Entry 7QOI (electron microscopy, 3.62 A resolution); this record covers chains CC and FI of the 140 polymer chains in the assembly.

== Chain CC ==
Protein: Major capsid protein gp32
Organism: Bacteroides phage crAss001
UniProt: A0A385DVU6 (A0A385DVU6_9CAUD); residues 1-504 here = UniProt positions 1-504
Sequence (504 residues; each row starts with the number of its first residue):
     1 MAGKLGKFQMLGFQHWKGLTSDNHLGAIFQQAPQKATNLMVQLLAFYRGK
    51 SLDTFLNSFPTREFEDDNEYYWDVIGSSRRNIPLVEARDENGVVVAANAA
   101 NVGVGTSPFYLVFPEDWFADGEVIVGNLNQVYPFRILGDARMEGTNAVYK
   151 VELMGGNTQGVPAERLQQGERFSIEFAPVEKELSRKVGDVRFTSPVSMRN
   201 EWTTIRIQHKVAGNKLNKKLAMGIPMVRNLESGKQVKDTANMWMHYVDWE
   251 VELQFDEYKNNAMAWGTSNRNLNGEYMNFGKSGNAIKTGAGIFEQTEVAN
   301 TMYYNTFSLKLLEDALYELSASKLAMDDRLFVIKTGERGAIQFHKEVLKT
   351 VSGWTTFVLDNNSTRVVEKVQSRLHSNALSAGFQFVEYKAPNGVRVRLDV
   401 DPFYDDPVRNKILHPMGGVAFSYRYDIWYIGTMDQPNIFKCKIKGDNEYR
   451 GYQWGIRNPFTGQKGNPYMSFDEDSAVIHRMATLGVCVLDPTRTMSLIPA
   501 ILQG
Disordered / not traced: 1

== Chain FI ==
Protein: Portal protein gp20
Organism: Bacteroides phage crAss001
UniProt: A0A385DT68 (A0A385DT68_9CAUD); residue numbers follow UniProt; this construct covers 1-806
Sequence (806 residues; each row starts with the number of its first residue):
     1 MADFLNFPRQMLPFSKKTKQWRKDCLLWANQKTFFNYSLVRKSVIHKKIN
    51 YDLLNGRLHMSDLELVLNPDGIKAAYIPDRLQHYPIMNSKLNVLRGEESK
   101 RVFDFKVVVTNPNAISEIEDNKKNELLQRLQEMITDTSISEDEYNIKLEK
   151 LNDYYTYEWQDIREVRANELLNHYIKEYDIPLIFNNGFMDAMTCGEEIYQ
   201 CDIVGGEPVIERVNPLKIRIFKSGYSNKVEDADMIILEDYWSPGRVIDTY
   251 YDVLSPKDIKYIETMPDYIGQGAVDQMDNIDERYGFVNQNMIGDEITVRD
   301 GTYFFDPANLFTEGIANSLLPYDLAGNLRVLRLYWKSKRKILKVKSYDPE
   351 TGEEEWNFYPENYVVNKEAGEEVQSFWVNEAWEGTMIGNEIFVNMRPRLI
   401 QYNRLNNPSRCHFGIVGSIYNLNDSRPFSLVDMMKPYNYLYDAIHDRLNK
   451 AIASNWGSILELDLSKVPKGWDVGKWMYYARVNHIAVIDSFKEGTIGAST
   501 GKLAGALNNAGKGMIETNIGNYIQQQINLLEFIKMEMADVAGISKQREGQ
   551 ISQRETVGGVERATLQSSHITEWLFTIHDDVKKRALECFLETAKVALKGR
   601 NKKFQYILSDTSTRVMEIDGDEFAEADYGLVVDNSNGTQELQQKLDTLAQ
   651 AALQTQTLSFSTITKLYTSSSLAEKQRLIEKDEKQIRERQAQAQKEQLEA
   701 QQQIAAMQQQQKEAELLQKEEANIRDNQTKIIIAQIQSEGGPDEEDGIMI
   751 DDYSPEAKANLAEKIREFDEKLKLDKDKLKLDKKKAETDASIKRQALRKK
   801 SSTTNK
Disordered / not traced: 1-2, 68-71, 274-286, 307-318, 550-563, 740-806
Disulfides: C201-C588
Metal / ion sites: Mg2+ site 1: A114, E119, Q160 (shared with 1 residue of chain FJ); Mg2+ site 2: Y606 (shared with 3 residues of chain FH)

== Interface between chain CC and chain FI ==
Residue-residue contacts (65; chain CC residue first):
  P60(CC) - I269(FI)  hydrophobic
  T61(CC) - Y268(FI)
  T61(CC) - I269(FI)  hydrogen bond (backbone-backbone)
  R62(CC) - I269(FI)
  R62(CC) - G270(FI)
  R62(CC) - Q271(FI)
  E63(CC) - G270(FI)
  E63(CC) - Q271(FI)
  E65(CC) - Q271(FI)  hydrogen bond
  E65(CC) - A273(FI)
  D67(CC) - D300(FI)
  R206(CC) - D294(FI)  hydrogen bond (side chain-backbone)
  R206(CC) - I296(FI)
  P436(CC) - I269(FI)  hydrophobic
  K442(CC) - Y268(FI)
  I443(CC) - D300(FI)
  I443(CC) - G301(FI)
  K444(CC) - Q271(FI)
  D446(CC) - G301(FI)
  D446(CC) - Y303(FI)  hydrogen bond
  N447(CC) - Y303(FI)
  N447(CC) - P321(FI)
  N447(CC) - L324(FI)
  E448(CC) - P321(FI)
  Y449(CC) - M291(FI)  hydrophobic
  Y449(CC) - I296(FI)  hydrophobic
  Y449(CC) - Y303(FI)  hydrophobic
  Y449(CC) - F305(FI)
  R450(CC) - Q31(FI)
  R450(CC) - L319(FI)  hydrogen bond (backbone-backbone)
  R450(CC) - Y322(FI)
  G451(CC) - M291(FI)
  Y452(CC) - M291(FI)  hydrogen bond (backbone-backbone)
  Y452(CC) - L319(FI)  hydrophobic
  Q453(CC) - M291(FI)
  Q453(CC) - I292(FI)  hydrogen bond (side chain-backbone)
  Q453(CC) - G293(FI)
  Q453(CC) - D294(FI)
  W454(CC) - T33(FI)
  W454(CC) - N290(FI)  hydrogen bond
  T461(CC) - Q31(FI)
  T461(CC) - K32(FI)  hydrogen bond (backbone-side chain)
  G462(CC) - K32(FI)
  Q463(CC) - K32(FI)
  Q463(CC) - T33(FI)  hydrogen bond (side chain-backbone)
  Q463(CC) - F34(FI)
  K464(CC) - F4(FI)
  K464(CC) - N6(FI)
  G465(CC) - D3(FI)
  N466(CC) - N290(FI)  hydrogen bond
  P467(CC) - D3(FI)
  P467(CC) - F34(FI)
  P467(CC) - F35(FI)  hydrophobic
  Y468(CC) - F34(FI)
  Y468(CC) - F35(FI)
  Y468(CC) - N36(FI)
  Y468(CC) - N290(FI)  hydrogen bond (backbone-side chain)
  M469(CC) - I292(FI)
  S470(CC) - M291(FI)  hydrogen bond (side chain-backbone)
  S470(CC) - I292(FI)
  H479(CC) - M291(FI)
  H479(CC) - D294(FI)
  M481(CC) - V298(FI)  hydrophobic
  A482(CC) - Y303(FI)
  T483(CC) - Y303(FI)  hydrogen bond
Also at the interface, not in a pair above, chain CC (38 interface residues in all): F64, D66, N68, F439
Also at the interface, not in a pair above, chain FI (31 interface residues in all): L27, N30

== Overview ==
The interface between chain CC and chain FI involves 38 residues on one side and 31 on the other, with 14
hydrogen bonds. Polar contacts include E65(CC)-Q271(FI), R206(CC)-D294(FI) and D446(CC)-Y303(FI). A114(FI),
E119(FI) and Q160(FI) form the Mg2+ site 1.
Here chain CC is Major capsid protein gp32 and chain FI is Portal protein gp20, both from Bacteroides phage
crAss001. Entry 7QOI (Unique vertex of the phicrAss001 virion) was determined by electron microscopy together
with 7QOG, 7QOH, 7QOJ, 7QOK and 7QOL from the same study.
